PDB entry 9CZI | electron microscopy, 3.00 A resolution | chains A and B of the 10 polymer chains in the assembly

[Chain A (and B)]
Protein: Microtubule-associated protein tau
Source organism: Homo sapiens
Notes: chain B of this document is another copy of the same molecule, construct and numbering; everything in this record applies to it too
UniProtKB: P10636 (TAU_HUMAN), isoform P10636-5; residues 306-378 here correspond to UniProt positions 275-347 (UniProt number = residue number - 31)
Sequence (73 residues; row label = number of the first residue in the row):
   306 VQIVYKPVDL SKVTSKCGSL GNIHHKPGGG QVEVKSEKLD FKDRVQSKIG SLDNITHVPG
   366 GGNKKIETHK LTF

[How chain A and chain B interact]
Pairs across the interface (10):
  Lys331(A) - Gln336(B)
  Lys331(A) - Glu338(B)  salt bridge
  Pro332(A) - Gln336(B)  hydrogen bond (backbone-side chain)
  Gly333(A) - Gly335(B)
  Gly333(A) - Gln336(B)
  Gly334(A) - Gly333(B)
  Gly335(A) - Gly333(B)  hydrogen bond (backbone-backbone)
  Gln336(A) - Lys331(B)  hydrogen bond (side chain-backbone)
  Gln336(A) - Pro332(B)
  Gln336(A) - Gly333(B)

[Overview]
The chain A/chain B interface involves 6 residues from each chain, with 3 hydrogen bonds and 1 salt bridge.
Polar pairs include Lys331(A)-Glu338(B), Pro332(A)-Gln336(B) and Gln336(A)-Lys331(B).
Chain A and chain B are both Microtubule-associated protein tau (Homo sapiens); the structure, Paired helical
tau filaments in dominantly inherited Alzheimer disease with cotton wool plaques, was determined by electron
microscopy together with 9CZL, 9CZN and 9CZP from the same study.
